Entry 5S5Q (X-ray diffraction, 2.05 A resolution); this record covers chains D and E of the 6 polymer chains in the assembly.

# Chain D
Protein: Tubulin beta-2B chain
From: Bos taurus
Reference sequence: Q6B856 (TBB2B_BOVIN); the author numbering skips numbers that UniProt does not, so the offset changes along the chain: 1-42 = UniProt 1-42; 45-360 = UniProt 43-358; 369-455 = UniProt 359-445
Sequence (445 residues; each row starts with the number of its first residue; note: 10 numbers in that range are skipped by the numbering (no residue carries them; nothing is unmodelled there)):
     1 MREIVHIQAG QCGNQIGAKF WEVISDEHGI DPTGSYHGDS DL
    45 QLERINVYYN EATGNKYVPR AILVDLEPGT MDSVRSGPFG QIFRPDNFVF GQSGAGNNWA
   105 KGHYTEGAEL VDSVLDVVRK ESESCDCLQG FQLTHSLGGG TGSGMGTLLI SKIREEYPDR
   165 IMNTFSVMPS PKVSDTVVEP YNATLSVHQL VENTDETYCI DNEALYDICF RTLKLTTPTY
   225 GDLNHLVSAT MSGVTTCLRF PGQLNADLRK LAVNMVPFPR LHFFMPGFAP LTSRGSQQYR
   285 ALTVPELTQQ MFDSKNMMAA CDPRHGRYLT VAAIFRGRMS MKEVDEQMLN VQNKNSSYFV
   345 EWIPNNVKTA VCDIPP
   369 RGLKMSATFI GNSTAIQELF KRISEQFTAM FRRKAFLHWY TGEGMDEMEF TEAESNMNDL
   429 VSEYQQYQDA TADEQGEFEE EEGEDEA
Unresolved in the structure: 281-284, 442-455
Swiss-Prot annotation at these positions:
  - motif: Met1 to Ile4 (MREI motif)
  - binding site (GTP): Gln11, Glu71, Ser140, Gly144, Thr145, Gly146, Asn206, Asn228
  - binding site (Mg(2+)): Glu71
  - modified residue: Ser40 (Phosphoserine), Thr57 (Phosphothreonine), Lys60 (N6-acetyllysine), Ser174 (Phosphoserine), Thr287 (Phosphothreonine), Thr292 (Phosphothreonine), Arg320 (Omega-N-methylarginine), Glu448 (5-glutamyl polyglutamate)
  - cross-link (Glycyl lysine isopeptide (Lys-Gly)): Lys60 (interchain with G-Cter in ubiquitin), Lys326 (interchain with G-Cter in ubiquitin)
Ion coordination: Mg2+: Gln11 (together with GDP)
Small-molecule neighbours: GDP (guanosine-5'-diphosphate): Gly10, Gln11, Cys12, Gln15, Ile16, Asp69, Ala99, Asn101, Ser140, Gly142, Gly143, Gly144, Thr145, Gly146, Ser147, Val171, Pro173, Val177, Ser178, Glu183, Asn206, Leu209, Tyr224, Leu227, Asn228, Val231
From the paper describing this entry:
  - binding site for 2-(N-morpholino)-ethanesulfonic acid: Asp199

# Chain E
Protein: Stathmin-4
From: Rattus norvegicus
Reference sequence: P63043 (STMN4_RAT); residues 5-145 here correspond to UniProt positions 49-189 (UniProt number = residue number + 44)
Sequence (143 residues; numbered 3 to 145; the number before each row is that of its first residue):
     3 MADMEVIELN KCTSGQSFEV ILKPPSFDGV PEFNASLPRR RDPSLEEIQK KLEAAEERRK
    63 YQEAELLKHL AEKREHEREV IQKAIEENNN FIKMAKEKLA QKMESNKENR EAHLAAMLER
   123 LQEKDKHAEE VRKNKELKEE ASR
Unresolved in the structure: 3-5, 29-43, 144-145
Sequence notes: initiating methionine (3); expression tag (4)
Swiss-Prot annotation at these positions:
  - modified residue: Ser46 (Phosphoserine)

# Chain D / chain E interface
Residue-residue contacts (26):
  Tyr108(D) - His129(E)  hydrogen bond
  Tyr108(D) - Ala130(E)  hydrophobic
  Tyr108(D) - Val133(E)  hydrophobic
  Tyr108(D) - Arg134(E)  hydrogen bond (backbone-side chain)
  Thr109(D) - Lys137(E)
  Ala112(D) - Arg134(E)
  Ser155(D) - Leu123(E)
  Lys156(D) - Asp127(E)  salt bridge
  Arg158(D) - Leu123(E)
  Glu159(D) - Leu120(E)
  Glu159(D) - Leu123(E)
  Glu159(D) - Gln124(E)
  Glu159(D) - Asp127(E)
  Pro162(D) - Met119(E)
  Asp163(D) - Arg112(E)
  Gln193(D) - Lys126(E)  hydrogen bond
  Asn197(D) - Leu123(E)
  Asn197(D) - Lys126(E)
  Thr409(D) - Lys140(E)  hydrogen bond (backbone-side chain)
  Gly410(D) - Lys137(E)
  Glu411(D) - Val133(E)
  Glu411(D) - Lys137(E)  salt bridge
  Gly412(D) - Val133(E)
  Gly412(D) - Asn136(E)
  Met413(D) - Val133(E)
  Glu417(D) - His129(E)  salt bridge
Also at the interface, not in a pair above, chain E (15 interface residues in all): Leu116

# In short
17 residues of chain D and 15 residues of chain E are in contact, with 4 hydrogen bonds and 3 salt bridges.
Among the polar pairs are Lys156(D)-Asp127(E), Glu411(D)-Lys137(E) and Glu417(D)-His129(E). Ligands of chain
D: GDP. The paper reports a binding site for 2-(N-morpholino)-ethanesulfonic acid at Asp199(D).
Chain D is Tubulin beta-2B chain (Bos taurus) and chain E is Stathmin-4 (Rattus norvegicus); the structure,
Tubulin-Z396380540-complex, was determined by X-ray diffraction (same publication as 5S4L, 5S4M, 5S4N, 5S4O,
5S4P, 5S4Q and 52 further entries).
